Entry 7OTK (X-ray diffraction, 2.95 A resolution); this record covers chains C and E of the 4 polymer chains in the assembly.

# Chain C
Protein: Reverse transcriptase/ribonuclease H
From: Human immunodeficiency virus type 1 group M subtype B (isolate BH10)
Notes: EC 2.7.7.49, 2.7.7.7, 3.1.26.13, 3.1.13.2
UniProt: P03366 (POL_HV1B1); residues 1-554 here correspond to UniProt positions 600-1153 (UniProt number = residue number + 599)
Amino-acid sequence (556 residues; each row starts with the number of its first residue; numbers below 1 keep their minus sign (Met-1 is residue -1)):
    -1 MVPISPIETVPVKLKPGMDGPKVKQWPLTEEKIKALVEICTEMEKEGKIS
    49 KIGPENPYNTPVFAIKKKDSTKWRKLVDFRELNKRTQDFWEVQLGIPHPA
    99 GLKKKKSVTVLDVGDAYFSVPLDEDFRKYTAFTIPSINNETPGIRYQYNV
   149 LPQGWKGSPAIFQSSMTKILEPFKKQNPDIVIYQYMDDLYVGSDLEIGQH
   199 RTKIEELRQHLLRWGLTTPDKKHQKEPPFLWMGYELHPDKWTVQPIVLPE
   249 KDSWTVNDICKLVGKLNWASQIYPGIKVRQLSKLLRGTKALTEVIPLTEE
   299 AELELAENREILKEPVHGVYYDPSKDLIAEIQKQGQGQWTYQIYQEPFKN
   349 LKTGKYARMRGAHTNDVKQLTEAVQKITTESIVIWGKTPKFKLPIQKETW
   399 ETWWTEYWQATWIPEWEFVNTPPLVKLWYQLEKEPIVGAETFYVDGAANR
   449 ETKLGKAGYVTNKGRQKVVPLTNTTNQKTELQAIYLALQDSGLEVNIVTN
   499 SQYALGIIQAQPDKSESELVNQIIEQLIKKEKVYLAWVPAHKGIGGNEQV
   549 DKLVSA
Unresolved in the structure: -1
Sequence notes: initiating methionine (-1); expression tag (0); conflict Cys258 (Gln857 in P03366), Ser280 (Cys879 in P03366), Asn498 (Asp1097 in P03366)
UniProt features mapped onto this chain:
  - region: Phe227 to His235 (RT 'primer grip')
  - motif: Trp398 to Trp414 (Tryptophan repeat motif)
  - binding site (Mg(2+)): Asp110, Asp185, Asp186, Asp443, Glu478, Asp549
  - site: Trp401 (Essential for RT p66/p51 heterodimerization), Trp414 (Essential for RT p66/p51 heterodimerization), Phe440, Tyr441 (Cleavage)

# Chain E
Molecule: 27-nt DNA strand
Sequence (27 nucleotides; numbered 701 to 727; the number before each row is that of its first residue):
   701 ATGGTCGGCGCCCGAACAGGGACTGTG
Unresolved in the structure: 701-702, 726-727

# Chain C / chain E interface
Pairs across the interface (39; chain C residue first):
  Phe61(C) - DG704(E)  phosphate contact
  Phe61(C) - DT705(E)  sugar contact
  Ile63(C) - DG703(E)  sugar contact
  Leu74(C) - DT705(E)  base contact
  Val75(C) - DT705(E)  sugar contact
  Arg78(C) - DG704(E)  hydrogen bond to the phosphate
  Arg78(C) - DT705(E)  salt bridge to the phosphate
  Asn81(C) - DC706(E)  sugar contact
  Glu89(C) - DG707(E)  phosphate contact
  Glu89(C) - DG708(E)  phosphate contact
  Gln91(C) - DG708(E)  sugar contact
  Leu92(C) - DC709(E)  sugar contact
  Gly93(C) - DC709(E)  sugar contact
  Ile94(C) - DG708(E)  base contact
  Ile94(C) - DC709(E)  sugar contact
  Gln151(C) - DT705(E)  base contact
  Gly152(C) - DT705(E)  hydrogen bond to the base
  Gly152(C) - DC706(E)  sugar contact
  Trp153(C) - DC706(E)  sugar contact
  Lys154(C) - DC706(E)  phosphate contact
  Lys154(C) - DG707(E)  sugar contact
  Pro157(C) - DG707(E)  sugar contact
  Tyr183(C) - DG707(E)  base contact
  Asn265(C) - DC711(E)  sugar contact
  Asn265(C) - DC712(E)  hydrogen bond to the phosphate
  Ser280(C) - DC712(E)  phosphate contact
  Ser280(C) - DC713(E)  phosphate contact
  Arg284(C) - DC713(E)  salt bridge to the phosphate
  Arg284(C) - DG714(E)  phosphate contact
  Gly285(C) - DC713(E)  phosphate contact
  Gly285(C) - DG714(E)  hydrogen bond to the phosphate
  Lys353(C) - DC712(E)  salt bridge to the phosphate
  Lys374(C) - DC711(E)  salt bridge to the phosphate
  Arg448(C) - DC723(E)  hydrogen bond to the phosphate
  Arg448(C) - DT724(E)  salt bridge to the phosphate
  Asn474(C) - DC723(E)  sugar contact
  Gln500(C) - DG721(E)  phosphate contact
  Gln500(C) - DA722(E)  hydrogen bond to the phosphate
  His539(C) - DC723(E)  phosphate contact
Also at the interface, not in a pair above, chain C (33 interface residues in all): Asp76, Tyr115, Met184, Lys281, Leu283, Ala355

# In short
Chain C and chain E form an interface of 33 and 15 residues respectively, with 6 hydrogen bonds and 5 salt
bridges. Polar contacts include Gly152(C)-DT705(E), Arg78(C)-DG704(E) and Asn265(C)-DC712(E). UniProt lists 6
Mg2+-binding residues on chain C.
Chain C is Reverse transcriptase/ribonuclease H (Human immunodeficiency virus type 1 group M subtype B
(isolate BH10)) and chain E is a 27-nt DNA strand; the structure, HIV-1 reverse transcriptase complex with DNA
and inhibitor rmc-233, was determined by X-ray diffraction together with 7OT6, 7OTA, 7OTN, 7OTX, 7OTZ and 7OUT
from the same study.
